8GIZ - chains A and B of the 8 polymer chains in the assembly; structure by electron microscopy, 2.70 A resolution.

[Chain A]
Protein: DNA polymerase III subunit delta
Organism: Escherichia coli K-12
Notes: EC 2.7.7.7
UniProt: P28630 (HOLA_ECOLI); numbering as in UniProt (aligned over 1-343)
Amino-acid sequence (343 residues; each row starts with the number of its first residue):
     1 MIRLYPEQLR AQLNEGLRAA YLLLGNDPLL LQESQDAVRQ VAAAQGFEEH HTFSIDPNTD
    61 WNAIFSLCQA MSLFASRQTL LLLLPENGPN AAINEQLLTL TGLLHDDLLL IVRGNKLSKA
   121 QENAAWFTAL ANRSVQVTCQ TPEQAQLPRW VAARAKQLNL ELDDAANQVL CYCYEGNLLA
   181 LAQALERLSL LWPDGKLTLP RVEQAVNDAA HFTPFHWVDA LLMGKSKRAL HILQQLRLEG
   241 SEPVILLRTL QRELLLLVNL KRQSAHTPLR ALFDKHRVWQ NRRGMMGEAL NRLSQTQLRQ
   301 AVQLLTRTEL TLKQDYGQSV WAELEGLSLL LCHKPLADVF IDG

[Chain B]
Protein: DNA polymerase III subunit tau
Organism: Escherichia coli K-12
Notes: EC 2.7.7.7
UniProt: P06710 (DPO3X_ECOLI), isoform P06710-2; numbering as in UniProt (aligned over 1-430)
Amino-acid sequence (431 residues; each row starts with the number of its first residue):
     1 MSYQVLARKW RPQTFADVVG QEHVLTALAN GLSLGRIHHA YLFSGTRGVG KTSIARLLAK
    61 GLNCETGITA TPCGVCDNCR EIEQGRFVDL IEIDAASRTK VEDTRDLLDN VQYAPARGRF
   121 KVYLIDEVHM LSRHSFNALL KTLEEPPEHV KFLLATTDPQ KLPVTILSRC LQFHLKALDV
   181 EQIRHQLEHI LNEEHIAHEP RALQLLARAA EGSLRDALSL TDQAIASGDG QVSTQAVSAM
   241 LGTLDDDQAL SLVEAMVEAN GERVMALINE AAARGIEWEA LLVEMLGLLH RIAMVQLSPA
   301 ALGNDMAAIE LRMRELARTI PPTDIQLYYQ TLLIGRKELP YAPDRRMGVE MTLLRALAFH
   361 PRMPLPEPEV PRQSFAPVAP TAVMTPTQVP PQPQSAPQQA PTVPLPETTS QVLAARQQLQ
   421 RVQGATKAKK E
Unresolved in the structure: 1, 370-431
Differences from the reference sequence: expression tag (431)
Swiss-Prot annotation at these positions:
  - binding site (ATP): G45 to T52
  - binding site (Zn(2+)): C64, C73, C76, C79
  - mutagenesis: G118 (G118D: In dnaX2016(Ts); present in both isoforms, unable to grow at 42 degrees Celsius)
Ion coordination: Mg2+: T52 (together with ATP-gamma-S); Zn2+: C64, C73, C76, C79
Residues lining bound ligands: ATP-gamma-S (AGS; phosphothiophosphoric acid-adenylate ester): L6, A7, W10, R11, P12, D17, V18, V19, T46, R47, G48, V49, G50, K51, T52, S53, E127, T157, L178, Q186, L214, R215
From the paper describing this entry:
  - binding site for ATP-gamma-S: R169

[Chain A / chain B interface]
Contacting residue pairs - 55 pairs, chain A then chain B:
  P28(A) with V164(B), hydrophobic
  Q32(A) with S168(B); R169(B)
  D36(A) with R169(B), salt bridge
  T52(A) with K141(B), hydrogen bond
  N177(A) with V164(B)
  L179(A) with V164(B); L167(B); S168(B)
  A180(A) with L167(B), hydrophobic
  Q183(A) with L167(B); C170(B), hydrogen bond (side chain-backbone); L171(B); Q172(B), hydrogen bond (side chain-backbone)
  R187(A) with Q172(B)
  L191(A) with H23(B); T26(B)
  V206(A) with K176(B), hydrogen bond (backbone-side chain)
  N207(A) with H174(B), hydrogen bond; K176(B)
  D208(A) with Q160(B)
  A209(A) with Q160(B)
  A210(A) with Q160(B)
  H211(A) with Q160(B), hydrogen bond; V164(B)
  L230(A) with A300(B); A301(B)
  Q234(A) with N304(B), hydrogen bond
  Q235(A) with Q160(B), hydrogen bond
  R237(A) with D305(B), salt bridge
  L238(A) with D158(B); Q160(B); K161(B), hydrogen bond (backbone-side chain)
  E239(A) with Q160(B); K161(B)
  G240(A) with K161(B)
  E325(A) with H290(B); M294(B)
  G326(A) with M294(B)
  L329(A) with M294(B), hydrophobic; S298(B)
  K334(A) with L297(B), hydrogen bond (side chain-backbone); S298(B)
  L336(A) with L297(B), hydrophobic
  V339(A) with Q326(B); Q330(B)
  F340(A) with H290(B); A293(B), hydrophobic; P322(B); I325(B), hydrophobic; Q326(B); Y329(B), hydrogen bond (backbone-side chain)
  I341(A) with H290(B)
  D342(A) with Y329(B); L333(B)
Interface residues without a listed pair, chain A (42 interface residues in all): E86, E186, L190, S226, K227, R307, D315, A322, E323, P335
Interface residues without a listed pair, chain B (36 interface residues in all): N30, H38, R133, L162, F173, R336

[Summary]
The interface between chain A and chain B involves 42 residues on one side and 36 on the other; the contacts
include 11 hydrogen bonds and 2 salt bridges. Polar contacts include D36(A)-R169(B), R237(A)-D305(B) and
T52(A)-K141(B). Chain B binds ATP-gamma-S. The paper reports a binding site for ATP-gamma-S at R169(B).
Chain A is DNA polymerase III subunit delta and chain B is DNA polymerase III subunit tau, both from
Escherichia coli K-12; the structure, E. coli clamp loader with open clamp, was determined by electron
microscopy, deposited together with 8GIY, 8GJ0, 8GJ1, 8GJ2 and 8GJ3.
